1G6R - chains H and L of the 5 polymer chains in the assembly; structure by X-ray diffraction, 2.80 A resolution.

== Chain H ==
Protein: Major histocompatibility complex class I molecule
From: Mus musculus
Notes: fragment: extracellular domain
UniProtKB: P01901 (HA1B_MOUSE); residues 1-274 here correspond to UniProt positions 22-295 (UniProt number = residue number + 21)
Amino-acid sequence (274 residues; row label = number of the first residue in the row):
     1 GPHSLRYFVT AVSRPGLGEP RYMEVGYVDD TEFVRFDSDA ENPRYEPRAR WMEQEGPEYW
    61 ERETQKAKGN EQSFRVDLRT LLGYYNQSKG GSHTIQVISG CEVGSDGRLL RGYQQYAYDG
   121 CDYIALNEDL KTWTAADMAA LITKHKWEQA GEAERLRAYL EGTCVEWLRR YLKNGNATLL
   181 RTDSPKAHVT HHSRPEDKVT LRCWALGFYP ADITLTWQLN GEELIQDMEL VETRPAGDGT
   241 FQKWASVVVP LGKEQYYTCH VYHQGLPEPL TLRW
Disulfides: C101-C164, C203-C259
Swiss-Prot annotation at these positions:
  - glycosylation (N-linked (GlcNAc...) asparagine): N86, N176

== Chain L ==
Protein: Beta-2 microglobulin
From: Mus musculus
Notes: fragment: non-covalently associated with entity 3
UniProtKB: P01887 (B2MG_MOUSE); residues 1-99 here correspond to UniProt positions 21-119 (UniProt number = residue number + 20)
Amino-acid sequence (99 residues; each row starts with the number of its first residue):
     1 IQKTPQIQVY SRHPPENGKP NILNCYVTQF HPPHIEIQML KNGKKIPKVE MSDMSFSKDW
    61 SFYILAHTEF TPTETDTYAC RVKHDSMAEP KTVYWDRDM
Disulfides: C25-C80

== Chain H / chain L interface ==
Residue-residue contacts (44):
  R6(H) - K58(L)
  F8(H) - F56(L)  hydrophobic
  V9(H) - F56(L)
  Y27(H) - S55(L)
  Y27(H) - Y63(L)  hydrogen bond
  R35(H) - D53(L)  salt bridge
  R35(H) - M54(L)  hydrogen bond (side chain-backbone)
  R35(H) - S55(L)
  T94(H) - H31(L)
  T94(H) - P33(L)
  Q96(H) - H31(L)  hydrogen bond
  Q96(H) - F56(L)
  Q96(H) - W60(L)
  Q96(H) - F62(L)
  I98(H) - W60(L)  hydrophobic
  Q115(H) - W60(L)
  A117(H) - W60(L)
  D119(H) - I1(L)  hydrogen bond (backbone-backbone)
  G120(H) - I1(L)
  G120(H) - H31(L)  hydrogen bond (backbone-side chain)
  D122(H) - W60(L)  hydrogen bond
  H192(H) - D98(L)  salt bridge
  R202(H) - D98(L)
  R202(H) - M99(L)
  W204(H) - D98(L)
  W204(H) - M99(L)
  E232(H) - Q8(L)
  E232(H) - Y26(L)  hydrogen bond
  E232(H) - T28(L)
  T233(H) - Y26(L)
  R234(H) - Q8(L)
  R234(H) - Y10(L)
  R234(H) - M99(L)  hydrogen bond (side chain-backbone)
  P235(H) - Y10(L)  hydrogen bond (backbone-side chain)
  P235(H) - Y26(L)
  P235(H) - L65(L)  hydrophobic
  A236(H) - R12(L)
  A236(H) - N24(L)  hydrogen bond (backbone-side chain)
  G237(H) - R12(L)
  D238(H) - R12(L)
  Q242(H) - Y10(L)
  Q242(H) - S11(L)
  Q242(H) - R12(L)  hydrogen bond (side chain-backbone)
  W244(H) - M99(L)  hydrogen bond (side chain-backbone)
Interface residues without a listed pair, chain H (32 interface residues in all): T10, E32, R48, Y116, C121, L206, V231
Interface residues without a listed pair, chain L (22 interface residues in all): P14

== Summary ==
32 residues of chain H face 22 of chain L across their interface, with 12 hydrogen bonds and 2 salt bridges.
Among the polar pairs are R35(H)-D53(L), H192(H)-D98(L) and Y27(H)-Y63(L).
Chain H is Major histocompatibility complex class I molecule and chain L is Beta-2 microglobulin, both from
Mus musculus; the structure, A functional hot spot for antigen recognition in a superagonist TCR/MHC complex,
was determined by X-ray diffraction.
